3MRC - chains A and B of the 3 polymer chains in the assembly; structure by X-ray diffraction, 1.80 A resolution.

Chain A:
Name: HLA class I histocompatibility antigen, A-2 alpha chain
Source organism: Homo sapiens
Notes: fragment: HLA-A*0201 alpha chain, UNP resiude 25-300
UniProt: P01892 (1A02_HUMAN); residues 1-276 here correspond to UniProt positions 25-300 (UniProt number = residue number + 24)
Amino-acid sequence (276 residues; each row starts with the number of its first residue):
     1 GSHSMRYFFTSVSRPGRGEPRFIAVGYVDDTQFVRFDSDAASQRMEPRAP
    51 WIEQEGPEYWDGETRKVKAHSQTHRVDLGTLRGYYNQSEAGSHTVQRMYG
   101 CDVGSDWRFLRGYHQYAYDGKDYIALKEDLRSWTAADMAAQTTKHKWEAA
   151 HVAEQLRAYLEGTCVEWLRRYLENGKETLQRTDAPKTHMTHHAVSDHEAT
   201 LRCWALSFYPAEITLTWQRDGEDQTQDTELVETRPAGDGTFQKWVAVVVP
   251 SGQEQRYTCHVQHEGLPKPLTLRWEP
Disordered / not traced: 275-276
Disulfide bonds: Cys101-Cys164, Cys203-Cys259
Sequence notes: engineered mutation Val245 (Ala269 in P01892)

Chain B:
Name: Beta-2-microglobulin
Source organism: Homo sapiens
UniProt: P61769 (B2MG_HUMAN); residues 1-99 here correspond to UniProt positions 21-119 (UniProt number = residue number + 20)
Amino-acid sequence (100 residues; each row starts with the number of its first residue; numbering starts at 0):
     0 MIQRTPKIQVYSRHPAENGKSNFLNCYVSGFHPSDIEVDLLKNGERIEKV
    50 EHSDLSFSKDWSFYLLYYTEFTPTEKDEYACRVNHVTLSQPKIVKWDRDM
Disulfide bonds: Cys25-Cys80
Sequence notes: expression tag (0)
Swiss-Prot annotation at these positions:
  - modified residue: Gln2 (Pyrrolidone carboxylic acid)
  - glycosylation: Ile1 (N-linked (Glc) (glycation) isoleucine), Lys19 (N-linked (Glc) (glycation) lysine), Lys41 (N-linked (Glc) (glycation) lysine), Lys48 (N-linked (Glc) (glycation) lysine), Lys58 (N-linked (Glc) (glycation) lysine), Lys91 (N-linked (Glc) (glycation) lysine), Lys94 (N-linked (Glc) (glycation) lysine)

Interface between chain A and chain B:
Residue-residue contacts (60; chain A residue first):
  Arg6(A) with Lys58(B)
  Phe8(A) with Ser55(B); Phe56(B)
  Phe9(A) with Phe56(B)
  Thr10(A) with Phe56(B); Phe62(B)
  Val12(A) with Ser33(B)
  Ile23(A) with Leu54(B), hydrophobic
  Val25(A) with Asp53(B); Leu54(B); Ser55(B)
  Tyr27(A) with Ser55(B); Tyr63(B), hydrogen bond
  Gln32(A) with Asp53(B), hydrogen bond
  Arg35(A) with Asp53(B), salt bridge
  Arg48(A) with Asp53(B), salt bridge
  Gln96(A) with His31(B), hydrogen bond; Phe56(B); Trp60(B), hydrogen bond (side chain-backbone); Phe62(B)
  Arg97(A) with Phe56(B)
  Met98(A) with Lys58(B)
  Gln115(A) with Lys58(B); Trp60(B)
  Tyr116(A) with Trp60(B)
  Ala117(A) with Trp60(B), hydrophobic
  Asp119(A) with Ile1(B); His31(B)
  Gly120(A) with Ile1(B); His31(B)
  Lys121(A) with Met0(B); Ile1(B)
  Asp122(A) with Trp60(B), hydrogen bond
  His192(A) with Asp98(B), salt bridge
  Arg202(A) with Asp98(B), hydrogen bond (side chain-backbone); Met99(B)
  Trp204(A) with Asp98(B); Met99(B)
  Val231(A) with Gln8(B)
  Glu232(A) with Lys6(B), salt bridge; Gln8(B), hydrogen bond (backbone-side chain); Tyr26(B); Ser28(B), hydrogen bond
  Thr233(A) with Tyr26(B)
  Arg234(A) with Gln8(B), hydrogen bond; Tyr10(B); Tyr26(B); Met99(B), hydrogen bond (side chain-backbone)
  Pro235(A) with Tyr10(B), hydrogen bond (backbone-side chain); Asn24(B); Tyr26(B)
  Ala236(A) with Arg12(B), hydrogen bond (backbone-side chain); Asn24(B), hydrogen bond (backbone-side chain)
  Gly237(A) with Arg12(B); Leu65(B)
  Asp238(A) with Arg12(B)
  Gln242(A) with Tyr10(B); Ser11(B), hydrogen bond (side chain-backbone); Arg12(B), hydrogen bond (side chain-backbone)
  Trp244(A) with Met99(B), hydrogen bond (side chain-backbone)
Interface residues without a listed pair, chain A (36 interface residues in all): Thr94, Leu206
Interface residues without a listed pair, chain B (26 interface residues in all): His13, Pro14, Asp59

Overview:
36 residues of chain A and 26 residues of chain B are in contact; the contacts include 16 hydrogen bonds and 4
salt bridges. Polar contacts include Arg35(A)-Asp53(B), Arg48(A)-Asp53(B) and His192(A)-Asp98(B).
Chain A is HLA class I histocompatibility antigen, A-2 alpha chain and chain B is Beta-2-microglobulin, both
from Homo sapiens; the structure, Crystal Structure of MHC class I HLA-A2 molecule complexed with HCMV
pp65-495-503 nonapeptide V6C variant, was determined by X-ray diffraction, deposited together with 3MRD, 3MRE,
3MRG, 3MRH, 3MRL, 3MRO and 3MRR.
